PDB entry 7K61 | electron microscopy, 2.85 A resolution | chains D and I of the 12 polymer chains in the assembly

# Chain D
Molecule: Histone H2B type 1-J
Organism: Homo sapiens
UniProt: P06899 (H2B1J_HUMAN); residues 0-125 here correspond to UniProt positions 1-126 (UniProt number = residue number + 1)
Amino-acid sequence (126 residues; numbered 0 to 125; the number before each row is that of its first residue; numbering starts at 0):
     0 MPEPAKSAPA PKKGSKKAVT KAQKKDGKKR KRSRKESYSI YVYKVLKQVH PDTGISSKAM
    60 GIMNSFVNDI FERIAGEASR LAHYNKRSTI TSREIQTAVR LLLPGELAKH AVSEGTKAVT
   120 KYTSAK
Not modelled in the structure: 0-29, 125
UniProt features mapped onto this chain:
  - modified residue: Pro-1 (N-acetylproline), Glu-2 (ADP-ribosyl glutamic acid), Lys-5 (N6-(2-hydroxyisobutyryl)lysine), Ser-6 (ADP-ribosylserine), Lys-11 (N6-(beta-hydroxybutyryl)lysine), Lys-12 (N6-(2-hydroxyisobutyryl)lysine), Ser-14 (Phosphoserine), Lys-15 (N6-acetyllysine), Lys-16 (N6-(beta-hydroxybutyryl)lysine), Lys-20 (N6-(2-hydroxyisobutyryl)lysine), Lys-23 (N6-(2-hydroxyisobutyryl)lysine), Lys-24 (N6-(2-hydroxyisobutyryl)lysine), Lys-34 (N6-(2-hydroxyisobutyryl)lysine), Glu-35 (PolyADP-ribosyl glutamic acid), Ser-36 (Phosphoserine), Lys-43 (N6-(2-hydroxyisobutyryl)lysine), Lys-46 (N6-(2-hydroxyisobutyryl)lysine), Lys-57 (N6,N6-dimethyllysine), Arg-79 (Dimethylated arginine), Lys-85 (N6,N6,N6-trimethyllysine) and 6 more in UniProt
  - glycosylation: Ser-112 (O-linked (GlcNAc) serine)
  - cross-link (Glycyl lysine isopeptide (Lys-Gly)): Lys-5 (interchain with G-Cter in SUMO2), Lys-20 (interchain with G-Cter in SUMO2), Lys-34 (interchain with G-Cter in ubiquitin), Lys-120 (interchain with G-Cter in ubiquitin)

# Chain I
Molecule: 197-nt DNA strand
Organism: Homo sapiens
Sequence (197 nucleotides; each row starts with the number of its first residue):
     1 GGGCTGGACC CTATACGCGG CCGCCCTGGA GAATCCCGGT GCCGAGGCCG CTCAATTGGT
    61 CGTAGACAGC TCTAGCACCG CTTAAACGCA CGTACGCGCT GTCCCCCGCG TTTTAACCGC
   121 CAAGGGGATT ACTCCCTAGT CTCCAGGCAC GTGTCAGATA TATACATCCT GTGCATGTAT
   181 TGAACAGCGA CCACCCC

# Interface between chain D and chain I
Pairs across the interface (15; chain D residue first):
  Lys-30(D) with DA149(I), phosphate contact; DC150(I), phosphate contact
  Arg-31(D) with DA149(I), sugar contact; DC150(I), hydrogen bond to the phosphate
  Ser-32(D) with DA149(I), phosphate contact
  Arg-33(D) with DC148(I), hydrogen bond to the sugar; DA149(I), phosphate contact
  Lys-34(D) with DC148(I), phosphate contact; DA149(I), hydrogen bond to the phosphate
  Glu-35(D) with DC148(I), phosphate contact
  Ser-36(D) with DC148(I), hydrogen bond to the phosphate
  Ile-39(D) with DG147(I), phosphate contact; DC148(I), phosphate contact
  Tyr-40(D) with DG147(I), hydrogen bond to the phosphate
  Lys-43(D) with DG147(I), salt bridge to the phosphate
Other interface residues (no listed pair), chain D (11 interface residues in all): Thr-88
Other interface residues (no listed pair), chain I (5 interface residues in all): DT137

# Summary
Chain D and chain I form an interface of 11 and 5 residues respectively, with 5 hydrogen bonds and 1 salt
bridge. Polar contacts include Arg-33(D)/DC148(I), Arg-31(D)/DC150(I) and Lys-34(D)/DA149(I).
Here chain D is Histone H2B type 1-J and chain I is a 197-nt DNA strand, both from Homo sapiens. Entry 7K61
(Cryo-EM structure of 197bp nucleosome aided by scFv) was determined by electron microscopy (same publication
as 7K5X, 7K5Y, 7K60 and 7K63).
